PDB entry 5H03 | X-ray diffraction, 1.89 A resolution | chain A

== Chain A ==
Name: Binary enterotoxin of Clostridium perfringens component a
Source organism: Clostridium perfringens
UniProt: X5I2D7 (X5I2D7_CLOPF); residues 1-419 here = UniProt positions 1-419
Sequence (419 residues; row label = number of the first residue in the row):
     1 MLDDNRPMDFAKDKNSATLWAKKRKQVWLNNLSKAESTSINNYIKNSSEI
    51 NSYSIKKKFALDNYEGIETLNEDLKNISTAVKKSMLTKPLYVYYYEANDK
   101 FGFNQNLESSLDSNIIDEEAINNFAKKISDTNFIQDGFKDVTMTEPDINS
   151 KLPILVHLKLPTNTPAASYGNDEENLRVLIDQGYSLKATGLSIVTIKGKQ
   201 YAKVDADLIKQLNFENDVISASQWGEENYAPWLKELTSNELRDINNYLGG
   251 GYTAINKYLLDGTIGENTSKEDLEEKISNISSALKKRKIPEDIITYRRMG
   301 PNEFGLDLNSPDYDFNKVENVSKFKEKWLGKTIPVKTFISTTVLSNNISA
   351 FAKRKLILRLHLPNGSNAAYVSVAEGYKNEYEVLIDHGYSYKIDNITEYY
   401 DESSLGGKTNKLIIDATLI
Not modelled in the structure: 1-2
From the paper describing this entry:
  - conformationally variable residues (loop rearrangement): Tyr-377
  - catalytic residues: Glu-380 (citing earlier work)
  - catalytic residues: Glu-382 (proposed by the authors, not directly observed)

== Overview ==
From the paper: catalytic residues Glu-380 and Glu-382; conformational variability at Tyr-377.
Chain A is Binary enterotoxin of Clostridium perfringens component a (Clostridium perfringens); the structure,
Crystal structure of an ADP-ribosylating toxin BECa from C. perfringens, was determined by X-ray diffraction
together with 5H04 from the same study.
